7NG4 - chains D and E of the 7 polymer chains in the assembly; structure by electron microscopy, 4.40 A resolution (low resolution: residue-level contacts below are approximate; hydrogen-bond / salt-bridge calls are withheld).

# Chain D (and E)
Name: Lon protease homolog, mitochondrial
From: Homo sapiens
Notes: EC 3.4.21.53; chain E of this document is another copy of the same molecule, construct and numbering; everything in this record applies to it too
Reference sequence: P36776 (LONM_HUMAN); residues 115-959 here = UniProt positions 115-959
Chain sequence (853 residues; numbered 107 to 959; the number before each row is that of its first residue):
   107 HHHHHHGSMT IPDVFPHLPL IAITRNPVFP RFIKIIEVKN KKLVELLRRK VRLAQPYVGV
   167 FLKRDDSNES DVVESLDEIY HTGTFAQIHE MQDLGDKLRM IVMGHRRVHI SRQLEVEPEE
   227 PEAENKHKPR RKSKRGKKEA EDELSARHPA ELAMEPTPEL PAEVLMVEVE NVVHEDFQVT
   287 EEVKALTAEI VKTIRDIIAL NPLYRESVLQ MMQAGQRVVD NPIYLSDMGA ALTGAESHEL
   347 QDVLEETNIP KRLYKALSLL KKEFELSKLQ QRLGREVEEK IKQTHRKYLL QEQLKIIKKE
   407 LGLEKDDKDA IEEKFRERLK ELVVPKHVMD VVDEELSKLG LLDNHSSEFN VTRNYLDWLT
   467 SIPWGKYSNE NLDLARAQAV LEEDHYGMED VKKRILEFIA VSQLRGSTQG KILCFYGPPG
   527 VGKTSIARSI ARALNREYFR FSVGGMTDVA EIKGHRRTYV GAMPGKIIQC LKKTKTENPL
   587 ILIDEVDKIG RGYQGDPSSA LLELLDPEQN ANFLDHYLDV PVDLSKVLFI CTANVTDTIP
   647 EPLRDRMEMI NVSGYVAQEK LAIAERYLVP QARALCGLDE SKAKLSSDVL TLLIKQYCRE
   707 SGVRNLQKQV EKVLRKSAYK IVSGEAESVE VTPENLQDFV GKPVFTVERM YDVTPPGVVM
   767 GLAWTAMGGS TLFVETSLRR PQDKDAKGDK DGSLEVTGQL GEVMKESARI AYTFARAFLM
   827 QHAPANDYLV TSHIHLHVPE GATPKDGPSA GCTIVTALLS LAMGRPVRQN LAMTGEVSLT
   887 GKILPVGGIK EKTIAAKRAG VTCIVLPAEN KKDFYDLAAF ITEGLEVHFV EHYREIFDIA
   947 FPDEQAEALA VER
Disordered / not traced: 107-122, 222-271, 949-959
Sequence notes: expression tag (107-114)
Residues lining bound ligands:
  - ADP (adenosine-5'-diphosphate): Asp490, His491, Tyr492, Met494, Pro524, Pro525, Gly526, Val527, Gly528, Lys529, Thr530, Ser531, Tyr661, Ile669, Tyr673, Val709, Arg710
  - ATP (adenosine-5'-triphosphate): Asp612, Glu614, Arg652
Curated features (UniProtKB/Swiss-Prot):
  - active site: Ser855, Lys898
  - binding site (ATP): Gly523 to Thr530
Reported in the primary citation:
  - mutagenesis - K529R, E591Q, T803V, E812A, S855A: abolished catalytic activity (proteolytic activity)
  - mutagenesis - S855A: unchanged catalytic activity (ATPase activity)
  - catalytic residues: Thr803, His841, His843, Ser855
  - catalytic residues: Glu801, Arg815, Lys898 (proposed by the authors, not directly observed)
  - mutagenesis - T803V: decreased catalytic activity on ATPase
  - mutagenesis - H841F, H843F: abolished catalytic activity on proteolytically
  - mutagenesis - E801A: decreased catalytic activity (protease activity)
  - mutagenesis - E801A, E812A: decreased catalytic activity (ATPase activity)
  - mutagenesis - K529R, E591Q: abolished catalytic activity on ATPase

# How chain D and chain E interact
Residue-residue contacts - 54 pairs, chain D then chain E:
  His451(D) - Asp449(E)
  Asn456(D) - Glu454(E)
  Arg546(D) - Glu609(E)
  Arg546(D) - Gln615(E)
  Gly550(D) - Ser605(E)
  Gly551(D) - Gly601(E)
  Val566(D) - Thr564(E)
  Val566(D) - Tyr565(E)
  Gly567(D) - Thr564(E)
  Gly567(D) - Tyr565(E)
  Met569(D) - Asp625(E)
  Lys572(D) - Leu620(E)
  Gln600(D) - Tyr599(E)
  Leu681(D) - Arg511(E)
  Arg710(D) - Asp651(E)
  Arg710(D) - Arg652(E)
  Lys714(D) - Asp651(E)
  Arg721(D) - Arg500(E)
  Arg721(D) - Glu503(E)
  Arg721(D) - Lys517(E)
  Arg721(D) - Glu654(E)
  Lys722(D) - Glu503(E)
  Ala724(D) - Val507(E)
  Tyr725(D) - Leu502(E)
  Tyr725(D) - Glu503(E)
  Tyr725(D) - Ala506(E)
  Val728(D) - Leu480(E)
  Val728(D) - Ala506(E)
  Val728(D) - Gln509(E)
  Ser729(D) - Leu480(E)
  Lys748(D) - Lys918(E)
  Pro749(D) - Lys918(E)
  Met756(D) - Lys888(E)
  Met756(D) - Leu890(E)
  Tyr757(D) - Thr886(E)
  Tyr757(D) - Lys888(E)
  Glu781(D) - Ser884(E)
  Ser783(D) - Thr819(E)
  Ser783(D) - Leu885(E)
  Leu784(D) - Thr819(E)
  Arg785(D) - Asp797(E)
  Arg785(D) - Arg822(E)
  Arg786(D) - Asp795(E)
  Arg786(D) - Lys796(E)
  Arg786(D) - Asp797(E)
  Lys790(D) - Asp795(E)
  Asp791(D) - Asp795(E)
  Glu801(D) - Arg815(E)
  Thr803(D) - Ile816(E)
  Gly804(D) - Glu812(E)
  Gln805(D) - Glu808(E)
  Gln805(D) - Glu812(E)
  His841(D) - Thr819(E)
  His843(D) - Leu885(E)
Interface residues without a listed pair, chain D (52 interface residues in all): Arg459, Arg534, Thr553, Lys594, Tyr599, Ala680, Cys682, Gly683, Leu684, Glu717, Lys718, Ile727, Val750, Pro761, Thr782, Pro787
Interface residues without a listed pair, chain E (51 interface residues in all): Lys444, Leu448, Ser452, Leu510, Gln515, Arg562, Gln600, Glu614, Pro648, Met653, Met826, Val836, Glu915

# Overview
Chain D and chain E form an interface of 52 and 51 residues respectively. Ligands of chain D: ATP and ADP. The
paper reports catalytic residues Thr803(D), His841(D) and His843(D) among others; K529R, E591Q and T803V of
chain D, among others, abolish catalytic activity (proteolytic activity); 8 substitutions were tested in all.
Both chains are Lon protease homolog, mitochondrial (Homo sapiens). Entry 7NG4 (P1b-state of wild type human
mitochondrial LONP1 protease with bound endogenous substrate protein and in presence ...) was determined by
electron microscopy (same publication as 7NFY, 7NG5, 7NGC and 7NGF).
